8J0R - chains A and C of the 4 polymer chains in the assembly; structure by X-ray diffraction, 2.10 A resolution.

# Chain A
Name: Transcription factor AP-2-alpha
Organism: Homo sapiens
Reference sequence: P05549 (AP2A_HUMAN), isoform P05549-5; residues 202-420 here correspond to UniProt positions 196-414 (UniProt number = residue number - 6)
Chain sequence (219 residues; each row starts with the number of its first residue):
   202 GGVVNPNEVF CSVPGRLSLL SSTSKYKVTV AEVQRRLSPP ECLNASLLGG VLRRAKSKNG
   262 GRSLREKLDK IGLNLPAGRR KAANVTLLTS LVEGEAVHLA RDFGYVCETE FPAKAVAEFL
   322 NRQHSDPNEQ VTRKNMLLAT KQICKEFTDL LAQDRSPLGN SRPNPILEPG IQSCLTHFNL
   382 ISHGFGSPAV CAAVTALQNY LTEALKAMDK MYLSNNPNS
Not modelled in the structure: 202, 418-420
Ligand contacts: guanidine-3-propanol (PG3): Pro-241, Glu-242, Cys-243, Arg-280, Arg-281, Ala-283
From the paper describing this entry:
  - binding site for the 13-nt DNA strand: Arg-254, Lys-257
  - mutagenesis - V307D, F379D, V391D, L398D: decreased stability
  - disease-associated variants - V214D, L218P, R236P, S239P, L249P: decreased expression
  - disease-associated variants - V214D, R217S, L218P, R236P, S239P, L249P: decreased stability

# Chain C
Molecule: 13-nt DNA strand
Sequence (13 nucleotides; each row starts with the number of its first residue):
     1 CTGCCTCAGG CAC

# Interface between chain A and chain C
Contacting residue pairs - 8 pairs, chain A then chain C:
  Arg-254(A) / DA8(C)  phosphate contact
  Arg-254(A) / DG9(C)  salt bridge to the phosphate
  Arg-255(A) / DA8(C)  phosphate contact
  Ala-256(A) / DA8(C)  hydrogen bond to the phosphate
  Ala-256(A) / DG9(C)  base contact
  Lys-257(A) / DG9(C)  hydrogen bond to the base
  Lys-257(A) / DG10(C)  hydrogen bond to the base
  Lys-257(A) / DC11(C)  base contact
Also at the interface, not in a pair above, chain A (5 interface residues in all): Gly-251
Also at the interface, not in a pair above, chain C (5 interface residues in all): DC7

# Summary
Chain A and chain C each contribute 5 residues to their interface, with 3 hydrogen bonds and 1 salt bridge.
Polar contacts include Lys-257(A)/DG9(C), Lys-257(A)/DG10(C) and Ala-256(A)/DA8(C). From the paper: a binding
site for the 13-nt DNA strand at Arg-254(A) and Lys-257(A); V307D, F379D and V391D of chain A, among others,
reduce stability; 10 substitutions were tested in all.
Here chain A is Transcription factor AP-2-alpha (Homo sapiens) and chain C is a 13-nt DNA strand. Entry 8J0R
(Structure of human TFAP2A in complex with DNA) was determined by X-ray diffraction, deposited together with
8J0K, 8J0L and 8J0Q.
